PDB entry 4P2H | X-ray diffraction, 1.99 A resolution | chains A and P of the 4 polymer chains in the assembly

== Chain A ==
Name: DNA polymerase beta
From: Homo sapiens
Notes: EC 2.7.7.7
Reference sequence: P06746 (DPOLB_HUMAN); numbering as in UniProt (aligned over 10-335)
Amino-acid sequence (326 residues; each row starts with the number of its first residue):
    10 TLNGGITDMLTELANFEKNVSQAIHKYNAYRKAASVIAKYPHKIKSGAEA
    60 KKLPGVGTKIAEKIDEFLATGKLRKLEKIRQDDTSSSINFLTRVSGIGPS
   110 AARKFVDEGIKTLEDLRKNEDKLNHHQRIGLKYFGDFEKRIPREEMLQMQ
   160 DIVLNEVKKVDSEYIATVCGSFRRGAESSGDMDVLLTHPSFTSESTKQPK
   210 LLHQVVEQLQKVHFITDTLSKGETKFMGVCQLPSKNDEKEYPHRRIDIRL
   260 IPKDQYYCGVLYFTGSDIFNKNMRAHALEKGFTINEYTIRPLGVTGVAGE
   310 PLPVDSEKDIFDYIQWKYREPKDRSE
Unresolved in the structure: 205-206
Ion coordination: Na+ site 1: Lys-60, Leu-62, Val-65 (shared with 1 residue of chain D); Na+ site 2: Thr-101, Val-103, Ile-106 (shared with DG9(P) of chain P); Mn2+ site 1: Asp-190, Asp-192 (together with 1FZ) (shared with DA10(P) of chain P)
Residues lining bound ligands: 1FZ (5'-O-[(R)-hydroxy{[(R)-hydroxy(phosphonooxy)phosphoryl]amino}phosphoryl]thymidine): Arg-149, Gly-179, Ser-180, Arg-183, Ser-188, Gly-189, Asp-190, Asp-192, Tyr-271, Phe-272, Thr-273, Gly-274, Ser-275, Asp-276, Asn-279
Curated features (UniProtKB/Swiss-Prot):
  - region: Arg-183 to Asp-192 (DNA-binding)
  - active site: Lys-72 (Nucleophile)
  - binding site (K(+)): Lys-60, Leu-62, Val-65, Thr-101, Val-103, Ile-106
  - binding site (Na(+)): Lys-60, Leu-62, Val-65, Thr-101, Val-103, Ile-106
  - binding site (dATP): Arg-149, Ser-180, Arg-183, Gly-189, Asp-190
  - binding site (dCTP): Arg-149, Ser-180, Arg-183, Gly-189, Asp-190
  - binding site (dGTP): Arg-149, Ser-180, Arg-183, Gly-189, Asp-190, Asp-192
  - binding site (dTTP): Arg-149, Ser-180, Arg-183, Gly-189, Asp-190
  - binding site (Mg(2+)): Asp-190, Asp-192, Asp-256
  - modified residue: Lys-72 (N6-acetyllysine), Arg-83 (Omega-N-methylarginine), Arg-152 (Omega-N-methylarginine)
  - cross-link (Glycyl lysine isopeptide (Lys-Gly)): Lys-41 (interchain with G-Cter in ubiquitin), Lys-61 (interchain with G-Cter in ubiquitin), Lys-81 (interchain with G-Cter in ubiquitin)
  - natural variant: Leu-22 (L22P: Found in a gastric cancer sample; uncertain significance), Tyr-39 (Y39C: Found in a gastric cancer sample; uncertain significance), Gly-118 (G118V: Decreased DNA-directed DNA polymerase activity), Arg-137 (R137Q: Decreased function in base-excision repair), Arg-149 (R149I: Decreased DNA-directed DNA polymerase activity), Asp-160 (D160N: Found in a gastric cancer sample; uncertain significance), Cys-239 (C239R: Found in a gastric cancer sample; uncertain significance), Lys-289 (K289M: Found in a colon cancer sample; uncertain significance), Asn-294 (N294D: Found in a gastric cancer sample; uncertain significance), Glu-295 (E295K: Found in a gastric cancer sample; uncertain significance)
  - mutagenesis: Phe-25 (F25W: No effect on 5'-dRP lyase activity. Decreased ssDNA binding), His-34 (H34G: Decreased 5'-dRP lyase activity. Decreased ssDNA binding), Lys-35 (K35A: Decreased 5'-dRP lyase activity. Decreased ssDNA binding. Loss of 5'-dRP lyase activity; when associated with A-68 and A-72. Decreased ssDNA binding; when associated with A-68 and A-72 ...), Tyr-39 (Y39F: No effect on 5'-dRP lyase activity; Y39Q: Abolishes DNA polymerase and 5'-dRP lyase activity), Lys-41 (K41R: Abolishes ubiquitination; when associated with R-61 and R-81), Lys-60 (K60A: Decreased 5'-dRP lyase activity. Decreased ssDNA binding), Lys-61 (K61R: Abolishes ubiquitination; when associated with R-41 and R-81), Lys-68 (K68A: No effect on 5'-dRP lyase activity. Decreased ssDNA binding. Loss of 5'-dRP lyase activity; when associated with A-35 and A-72. Decreased ssDNA binding; when associated with A-35 and A-72 ...), Glu-71 (E71Q: No effect on 5'-dRP lyase activity. No effect on structure shown by circular dichroism. No effect on ssDNA binding), Lys-72 (K72A: Severely reduced 5'-dRP lyase activity. Does not affect ssDNA binding. Loss of 5'-dRP lyase activity; when associated with A-35 and A-68. Decreased ssDNA binding ...), Glu-75 (E75A: Slightly decreased 5'-dRP lyase activity. Decreased ssDNA binding. No effect on structure shown by circular dichroism), Lys-81 (K81R: Abolishes ubiquitination; when associated with R-41 and R-61), 5 further mutagenesis entries in UniProt
What the authors report for this chain:
  - catalytic residues: Asp-256 (citing earlier work)

== Chain P ==
Molecule: 10-nt DNA strand
Sequence (10 nucleotides; row label = number of the first residue in the row):
     1 GCTGATGCGA
Ion coordination: Na+: DG9 (shared with Thr-101(A), Val-103(A), Ile-106(A) of chain A); Mn2+: DA10 (together with 1FZ) (shared with Asp-190(A), Asp-192(A) of chain A)

== How chain A and chain P interact ==
Contacting residue pairs (12; chain A residue first):
  Val-103(A) / DG9(P)  phosphate contact
  Ser-104(A) / DG9(P)  phosphate contact
  Gly-105(A) / DC8(P)  sugar contact
  Gly-105(A) / DG9(P)  hydrogen bond to the phosphate
  Ile-106(A) / DG9(P)  phosphate contact
  Gly-107(A) / DC8(P)  hydrogen bond to the phosphate
  Pro-108(A) / DC8(P)  phosphate contact
  Ser-109(A) / DG7(P)  phosphate contact
  Ser-109(A) / DC8(P)  hydrogen bond to the phosphate
  Ala-110(A) / DC8(P)  hydrogen bond to the phosphate
  His-135(A) / DG9(P)  sugar contact
  Arg-254(A) / DA10(P)  salt bridge to the phosphate
Other interface residues (no listed pair), chain A (14 interface residues in all): Asp-190, Lys-234, Met-236, Asp-256

== Overview ==
Chain A and chain P form an interface of 14 and 4 residues respectively; the contacts include 4 hydrogen bonds
and 1 salt bridge. Polar contacts include Gly-105(A)/DG9(P), Gly-107(A)/DC8(P) and Ser-109(A)/DC8(P). Ligands
of chain A: compound 1FZ. From the paper: the catalytic residue Asp-256(A).
Here chain A is DNA polymerase beta (Homo sapiens) and chain P is a 10-nt DNA strand. Entry 4P2H (Structure of
human DNA polymerase complexed with N7MG in the template opposite to incoming non-hydrolyzable TTP ...) was
determined by X-ray diffraction (same publication as 4O5C, 4O5E and 4O5K).
